7STU - chain A; structure by X-ray diffraction, 2.23 A resolution.

# Chain A
Name: N-acetylgalactosamine-6-sulfatase
Source organism: Pedobacter yulinensis
UniProtKB: A0A2T3HKC0 (A0A2T3HKC0_9SPHI); residues 2-451 here correspond to UniProt positions 25-474 (UniProt number = residue number + 23)
Chain sequence (459 residues; numbered 1 to 459; the number before each row is that of its first residue):
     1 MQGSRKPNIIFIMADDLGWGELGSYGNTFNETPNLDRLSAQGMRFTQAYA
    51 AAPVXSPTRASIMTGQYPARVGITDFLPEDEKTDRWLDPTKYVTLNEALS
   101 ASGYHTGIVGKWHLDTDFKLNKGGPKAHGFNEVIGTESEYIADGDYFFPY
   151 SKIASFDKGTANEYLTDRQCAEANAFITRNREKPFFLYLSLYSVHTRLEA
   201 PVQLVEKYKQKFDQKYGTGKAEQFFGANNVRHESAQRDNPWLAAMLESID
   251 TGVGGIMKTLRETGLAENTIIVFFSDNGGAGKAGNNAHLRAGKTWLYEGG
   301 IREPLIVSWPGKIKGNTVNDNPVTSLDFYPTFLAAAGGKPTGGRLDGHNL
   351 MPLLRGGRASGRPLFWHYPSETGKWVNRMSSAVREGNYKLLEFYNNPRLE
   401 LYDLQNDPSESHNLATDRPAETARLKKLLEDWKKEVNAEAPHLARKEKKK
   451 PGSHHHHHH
Disordered / not traced: 446-459
Sequence notes: initiating methionine (1); conflict DDZ_55 (Cys78 in A0A2T3HKC0); expression tag (452-459)
Modified positions: DDZ (3,3-dihydroxy L-alanine) at position 55
Bound ions: Ca2+: Asp15, Asp16, DDZ_55, Asp276, Asn277; Na+ site 1: Asp80, Thr83; Na+ site 2: Pro89, Tyr92, Glu97, Ser411; Na+ site 3: Asp145, Phe147, Pro149
Reported in the primary citation:
  - binding site for bromide ion: His195, Lys293, Asn377, Arg378
  - catalytic residues: His113, His195, Lys293 (by similarity / conservation)

# Overview
Asp15, Asp16, DDZ_55, Asp276 and Asn277 form the Ca2+ site. Asp80 and Thr83 coordinate Na+ site 1. The paper
reports catalytic residues His113, His195 and Lys293; a binding site for bromide ion at His195, Lys293 and
Asn377 among others.
Chain A is N-acetylgalactosamine-6-sulfatase (Pedobacter yulinensis); the structure, Crystal structure of
sulfatase from Pedobacter yulinensis, was determined by X-ray diffraction, deposited together with 7STT and
7STV.
